Entry 5G1Q (X-ray diffraction, 2.84 A resolution); this record covers chains A and G of the 7 polymer chains in the assembly.

Chain A (and G):
Protein: Clp protease proteolytic subunit P
From: Francisella tularensis
Notes: EC 3.4.21.92; chain G of this document is another copy of the same molecule, construct and numbering; everything in this record applies to it too
UniProtKB: Q5NH47 (CLPP_FRATT); residue numbers follow UniProt; this construct covers 1-201
Chain sequence (201 residues; each row starts with the number of its first residue):
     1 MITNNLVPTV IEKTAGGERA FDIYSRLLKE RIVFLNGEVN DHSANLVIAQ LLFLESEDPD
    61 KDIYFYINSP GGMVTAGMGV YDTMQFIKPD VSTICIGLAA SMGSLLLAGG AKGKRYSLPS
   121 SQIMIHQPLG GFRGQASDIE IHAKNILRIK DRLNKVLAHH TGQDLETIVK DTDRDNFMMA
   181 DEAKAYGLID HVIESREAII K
Not modelled in the structure: 1-5, 131-139, 196-201 (chain G: 1-4, 13-18, 133-141, 197-201)
UniProt features mapped onto this chain:
  - active site: S101 (Nucleophile), H126
Reported in the primary citation:
  - catalytic residues: S101, H126, D175

How chain A and chain G interact:
Pairs across the interface (64; chain A residue first):
  R19(A) - R26(G)
  A20(A) - V10(G)
  A20(A) - I11(G)  hydrogen bond (backbone-backbone)
  A20(A) - E12(G)
  F21(A) - T9(G)
  F21(A) - V10(G)  hydrophobic
  D22(A) - P8(G)
  D22(A) - T9(G)  hydrogen bond (backbone-backbone)
  S25(A) - P8(G)
  S25(A) - T9(G)  hydrogen bond (side chain-backbone)
  L28(A) - I23(G)  hydrophobic
  L28(A) - R26(G)
  D41(A) - N36(G)  hydrogen bond (backbone-side chain)
  D41(A) - N68(G)  hydrogen bond
  H42(A) - N36(G)
  N45(A) - Y24(G)  hydrogen bond (backbone-side chain)
  N45(A) - F34(G)
  N45(A) - N36(G)  hydrogen bond
  N45(A) - N68(G)
  N45(A) - I96(G)
  L46(A) - V7(G)  hydrophobic
  L46(A) - P8(G)
  L46(A) - I23(G)  hydrophobic
  L46(A) - Y24(G)  hydrogen bond (backbone-side chain)
  I48(A) - I96(G)  hydrophobic
  A49(A) - I23(G)  hydrophobic
  A49(A) - Y24(G)  hydrophobic
  A49(A) - L27(G)
  Q50(A) - P8(G)
  L52(A) - F34(G)  hydrophobic
  L52(A) - Y66(G)  hydrophobic
  F53(A) - I23(G)  hydrophobic
  F53(A) - R26(G)
  F53(A) - L27(G)  hydrophobic
  F53(A) - E30(G)
  S56(A) - E30(G)  hydrogen bond
  T75(A) - G97(G)
  T75(A) - Q122(G)
  M78(A) - S120(G)
  G79(A) - I96(G)
  G79(A) - L118(G)
  D82(A) - L118(G)
  D82(A) - P119(G)
  D82(A) - S120(G)  hydrogen bond
  T83(A) - L118(G)
  Q85(A) - R196(G)
  F86(A) - P119(G)  hydrophobic
  F86(A) - I193(G)
  F86(A) - E194(G)
  F86(A) - S195(G)
  F86(A) - R196(G)
  I87(A) - R196(G)
  K88(A) - R196(G)
  I141(A) - D175(G)
  H142(A) - M124(G)
  I146(A) - D175(G)
  I146(A) - F177(G)  hydrophobic
  R148(A) - F177(G)
  R148(A) - M179(G)
  R148(A) - E182(G)  salt bridge
  I149(A) - Q122(G)
  R152(A) - P119(G)  hydrogen bond (side chain-backbone)
  R152(A) - S120(G)
  R152(A) - M179(G)
Other interface residues (no listed pair), chain A (32 interface residues in all): Y81
Other interface residues (no listed pair), chain G (32 interface residues in all): L98, S121

Summary:
The chain A/chain G interface involves 32 residues from each chain, with 11 hydrogen bonds and 1 salt bridge.
Polar contacts include R148(A)-E182(G), S25(A)-T9(G) and D41(A)-N36(G). From UniProt: active-site residues
S101(A) and H126(A) on chain A. From the paper: catalytic residues S101(A), H126(A) and D175(A).
Chain A and chain G are both Clp protease proteolytic subunit P (Francisella tularensis); the structure,
Compressed conformation of Francisella tularensis ClpP at 2.84 A, was determined by X-ray diffraction (same
publication as 5G1R and 5G1S).
